Entry 8WOV (X-ray diffraction, 2.25 A resolution); this record covers chains B and A.

== Chain B (and A) ==
Protein: UDP-glucose 4-epimerase 2
Organism: Arabidopsis thaliana
Notes: chain A of this document is another copy of the same molecule, construct and numbering; everything in this record applies to it too
UniProtKB: Q9T0A7 (UGE2_ARATH); numbering as in UniProt (aligned over 1-350)
Chain sequence (370 residues; each row starts with the number of its first residue; numbers below 1 keep their minus sign (Met-19 is residue -19)):
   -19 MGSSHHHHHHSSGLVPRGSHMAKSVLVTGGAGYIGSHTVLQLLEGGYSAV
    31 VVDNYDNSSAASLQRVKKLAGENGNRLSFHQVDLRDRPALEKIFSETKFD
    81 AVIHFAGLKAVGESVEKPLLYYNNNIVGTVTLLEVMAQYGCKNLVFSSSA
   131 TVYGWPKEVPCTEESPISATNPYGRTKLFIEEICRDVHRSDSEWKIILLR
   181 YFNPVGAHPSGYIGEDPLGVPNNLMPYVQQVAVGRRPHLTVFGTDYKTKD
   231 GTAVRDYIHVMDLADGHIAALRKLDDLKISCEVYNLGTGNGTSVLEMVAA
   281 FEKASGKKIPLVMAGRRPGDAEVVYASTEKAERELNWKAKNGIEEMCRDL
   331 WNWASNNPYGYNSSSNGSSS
Not modelled in the structure: -19 to 0, 342-350 (chain A: -19 to 3, 257-259, 342-350)
Differences from the reference sequence: initiating methionine (-19); expression tag (-18 to 0); engineered mutation Ala233 (Gly in Q9T0A7)
Curated features (UniProtKB/Swiss-Prot):
  - active site: Tyr153 (Proton acceptor)
  - binding site (NAD(+)): Gly12 to Ile14, Asp33 to Asn37, Asp63, Leu64, Phe85, Lys89, Lys157, Tyr181
  - binding site (substrate): Ser129 to Thr131, Tyr181 to Asn183, Asn202 to Leu204, Thr220 to Phe222, Arg235, Arg297 to Asp300

== How chain B and chain A interact ==
Residue-residue contacts (35):
  Val95(B) with Ser170(A)
  Glu96(B) with Ser170(A)
  Pro98(B) with Asp166(A); Val167(A), hydrophobic; Ser170(A)
  Leu99(B) with Glu114(A); Val167(A), hydrophobic
  Tyr102(B) with Ile163(A); Asp166(A), hydrogen bond
  Asn103(B) with Val110(A); Glu114(A), hydrogen bond
  Ile106(B) with Ile106(A), hydrophobic
  Val107(B) with Val107(A), hydrophobic
  Val110(B) with Asn103(A)
  Leu113(B) with Leu99(A), hydrophobic
  Glu114(B) with Leu99(A); Asn103(A), hydrogen bond
  Pro152(B) with Asp166(A)
  Arg155(B) with Glu162(A), salt bridge; Asp166(A), salt bridge; Arg169(A)
  Phe159(B) with Phe159(A), hydrophobic; Glu162(A)
  Glu162(B) with Phe159(A)
  Ile163(B) with Tyr102(A), hydrophobic
  Asp166(B) with Pro98(A); Tyr102(A), hydrogen bond; Pro152(A); Arg155(A), salt bridge
  Val167(B) with Pro98(A), hydrophobic; Leu99(A), hydrophobic
  Arg169(B) with Arg155(A)
  Ser170(B) with Val95(A); Glu96(A); Pro98(A)
Interface residues without a listed pair, chain B (21 interface residues in all): Leu100
Interface residues without a listed pair, chain A (21 interface residues in all): Leu100, Leu113

== Summary ==
Chain B and chain A each contribute 21 residues to their interface; the contacts include 4 hydrogen bonds and
3 salt bridges. Polar pairs include Arg155(B)-Glu162(A), Arg155(B)-Asp166(A) and Tyr102(B)-Asp166(A). From
UniProt: active-site residue Tyr153(B), 14 NAD+-binding residues and 17 substrate-binding residues on chain B.
Both chains are UDP-glucose 4-epimerase 2 (Arabidopsis thaliana). Entry 8WOV (Crystal structure of Arabidopsis
thaliana UDP-glucose 4-epimerase 2 (AtUGE2) complexed with UDP, G233A mutant) was determined by X-ray
diffraction (same publication as 8WOW and 8WOP).
